PDB entry 5IP3 | X-ray diffraction, 3.00 A resolution | chains A and F of the 6 polymer chains in the assembly

Chain A:
Name: Nucleoprotein
Source organism: Tomato spotted wilt virus
UniProt: F4ZD19 (F4ZD19_TSWV); residues 1-258 here = UniProt positions 1-258
Sequence (279 residues; numbered -20 to 258; the number before each row is that of its first residue; numbers below 1 keep their minus sign (Met-20 is residue -20)):
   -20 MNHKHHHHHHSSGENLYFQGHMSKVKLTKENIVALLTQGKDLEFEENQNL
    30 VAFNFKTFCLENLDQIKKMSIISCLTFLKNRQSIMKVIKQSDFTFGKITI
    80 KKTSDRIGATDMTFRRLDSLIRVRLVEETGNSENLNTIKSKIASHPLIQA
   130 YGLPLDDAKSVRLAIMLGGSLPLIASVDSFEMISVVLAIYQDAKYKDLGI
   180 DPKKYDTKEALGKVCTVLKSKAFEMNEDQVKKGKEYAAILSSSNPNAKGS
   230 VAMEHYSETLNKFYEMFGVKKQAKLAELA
Disordered / not traced: -20 to 2, 27-29, 80-83, 251-258
Construct notes: expression tag (-20 to 0)
Reported in the primary citation:
  - conformationally variable residues (loop rearrangement): Ala31 to Asn33, Pro224 to Ala226
  - binding site for the 5-nt DNA strand: Val30, Arg60, Met64, Lys65, Lys68, Ile86, Thr92, Phe93, Arg94, Arg95, Pro151, Leu152, Tyr184, Lys192
  - binding site for the 7-nt DNA strand: Lys68, Gln170
  - binding site for the 6-nt DNA strand (chain F): Tyr130, Gln170

Chain F:
Molecule: 6-nt DNA strand
Sequence (6 nucleotides; numbered 1 to 6; the number before each row is that of its first residue):
     1 TTTTTT

Chain A / chain F interface:
Residue-residue contacts - 29 pairs, chain A then chain F:
  Phe32(A) - DT1(F)  base contact
  Arg60(A) - DT4(F)  salt bridge to the phosphate
  Met64(A) - DT3(F)  base contact
  Lys68(A) - DT3(F)  salt bridge to the phosphate
  Ile86(A) - DT2(F)  sugar contact
  Thr92(A) - DT2(F)  phosphate contact
  Thr92(A) - DT3(F)  phosphate contact
  Phe93(A) - DT3(F)  hydrogen bond to the phosphate
  Arg94(A) - DT2(F)  base contact
  Arg94(A) - DT3(F)  hydrogen bond to the phosphate
  Arg94(A) - DT4(F)  salt bridge to the phosphate
  Arg95(A) - DT2(F)  salt bridge to the phosphate
  Leu126(A) - DT5(F)  base contact
  Tyr130(A) - DT5(F)  hydrogen bond to the base
  Gly147(A) - DT5(F)  hydrogen bond to the base
  Ser149(A) - DT4(F)  base contact
  Pro151(A) - DT1(F)  phosphate contact
  Pro151(A) - DT4(F)  base contact
  Leu152(A) - DT1(F)  sugar contact
  Leu152(A) - DT2(F)  phosphate contact
  Gln170(A) - DT5(F)  hydrogen bond to the base
  Leu177(A) - DT5(F)  base contact
  Ile179(A) - DT5(F)  base contact
  Lys183(A) - DT4(F)  sugar contact
  Lys183(A) - DT5(F)  sugar contact
  Tyr184(A) - DT4(F)  sugar contact
  Tyr184(A) - DT5(F)  base contact
  Lys192(A) - DT1(F)  salt bridge to the phosphate
  Lys192(A) - DT2(F)  base contact
Interface residues without a listed pair, chain A (29 interface residues in all): Gln61, Lys65, Leu146, Gly148, Leu150, Gly178, Asp180, Asp185

Summary:
29 residues of chain A face 5 of chain F across their interface, with 5 hydrogen bonds and 5 salt bridges.
Among the polar pairs are Tyr130(A)-DT5(F), Gly147(A)-DT5(F) and Gln170(A)-DT5(F). The paper reports a binding
site for the 5-nt DNA strand at Val30(A), Arg60(A) and Met64(A) among others; a binding site for the 7-nt DNA
strand at Lys68(A) and Gln170(A).
Chain A is Nucleoprotein (Tomato spotted wilt virus) and chain F is a 6-nt DNA strand; the structure, Tomato
spotted wilt tospovirus nucleocapsid protein-ssDNA complex, was determined by X-ray diffraction together with
5IP1 and 5IP2 from the same study.
